PDB entry 2NVL | X-ray diffraction, 2.36 A resolution | chains A and J of the 10 polymer chains in the assembly

Chain A (and J):
Molecule: Probable peroxiredoxin
From: Aeropyrum pernix
Notes: EC 1.11.1.15; chain J of this document is another copy of the same molecule, construct and numbering; everything in this record applies to it too
Reference sequence: Q9Y9L0 (TDXH_AERPE); numbering as in UniProt (aligned over 1-250)
Chain sequence (250 residues; row label = number of the first residue in the row):
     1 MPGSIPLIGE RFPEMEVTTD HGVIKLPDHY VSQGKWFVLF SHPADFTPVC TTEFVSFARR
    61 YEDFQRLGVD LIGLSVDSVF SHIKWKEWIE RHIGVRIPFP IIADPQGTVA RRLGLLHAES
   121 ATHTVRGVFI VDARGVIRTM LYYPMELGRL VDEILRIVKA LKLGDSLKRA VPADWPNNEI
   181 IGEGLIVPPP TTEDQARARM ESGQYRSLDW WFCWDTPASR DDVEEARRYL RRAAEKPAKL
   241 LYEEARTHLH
Disordered / not traced: 1-3, 246-250
Modified residues: Cys-50 (cysteinesulfonic acid; OCS)
Construct notes: engineered mutation Ser-207 (Cys in Q9Y9L0)
Curated features (UniProtKB/Swiss-Prot):
  - active site: Cys-50 (Cysteine sulfenic acid (-SOH) intermediate)
  - binding site (substrate): Arg-126
  - mutagenesis: Cys-50 (C50S: Abolishes enzyme activity), Cys-213 (C213S: Abolishes enzyme activity)
What the authors report for this chain:
  - post-translational modification sites: Cys-50
  - conformationally variable residues (side-chain flip): Arg-126
  - contacts within the chain: Cys-50/Arg-126
  - catalytic residues: His-42, Arg-149 (proposed by the authors, not directly observed)

How chain A and chain J interact:
Contacting residue pairs - 37 pairs, chain A then chain J:
  Ala-44(A) / Ser-78(J)
  Ala-44(A) / Phe-80(J)  hydrophobic
  Asp-45(A) / Phe-80(J)
  Phe-46(A) / Phe-80(J)
  Phe-46(A) / Lys-84(J)
  Thr-47(A) / Phe-80(J)
  Val-76(A) / Pro-105(J)  hydrophobic
  Val-76(A) / Gln-106(J)
  Asp-77(A) / Asp-77(J)
  Asp-77(A) / Ser-78(J)  hydrogen bond (side chain-backbone)
  Asp-77(A) / Ser-81(J)
  Ser-78(A) / Ala-44(J)
  Ser-78(A) / Asp-77(J)  hydrogen bond (backbone-side chain)
  Ser-78(A) / His-123(J)
  Phe-80(A) / Asp-45(J)
  Phe-80(A) / Phe-46(J)
  Phe-80(A) / Thr-47(J)
  Ser-81(A) / Asp-77(J)
  Ser-81(A) / Ser-81(J)  hydrogen bond
  Lys-84(A) / Phe-46(J)
  Pro-105(A) / Val-76(J)  hydrophobic
  Pro-105(A) / Thr-122(J)
  Pro-105(A) / His-123(J)
  Gln-106(A) / Val-76(J)
  Gln-106(A) / Gln-106(J)
  Gln-106(A) / Arg-111(J)  hydrogen bond
  Gln-106(A) / Leu-116(J)
  Gln-106(A) / Ala-121(J)  hydrogen bond (side chain-backbone)
  Gln-106(A) / Thr-122(J)
  Arg-111(A) / Gln-106(J)
  Arg-111(A) / Arg-111(J)
  Leu-116(A) / Gln-106(J)
  Ala-121(A) / Gln-106(J)
  Thr-122(A) / Pro-105(J)
  Thr-122(A) / Gln-106(J)  hydrogen bond (backbone-side chain)
  His-123(A) / Ser-78(J)
  His-123(A) / Pro-105(J)
Other interface residues (no listed pair), chain A (19 interface residues in all): Trp-88, Gly-107
Other interface residues (no listed pair), chain J (19 interface residues in all): Trp-88, Gly-107

In short:
The chain A/chain J interface involves 19 residues from each chain; the contacts include 6 hydrogen bonds.
Polar contacts include Asp-77(A)/Ser-78(J), Ser-81(A)/Ser-81(J) and Gln-106(A)/Arg-111(J). From UniProt:
active-site residue Cys-50(A), substrate-binding residue Arg-126(A) and 2 mutagenesis sites on chain A. The
paper reports catalytic residues His-42(A) and Arg-149(A); a modification site at Cys-50(A).
Both chains are Probable peroxiredoxin (Aeropyrum pernix). Entry 2NVL (Crystal structure of archaeal
peroxiredoxin, thioredoxin peroxidase from Aeropyrum pernix K1 (sulfonic acid form)) was determined by X-ray
diffraction together with 2ZCT, 2E2G and 2E2M from the same study.
